PDB entry 8TPK | X-ray diffraction, 3.46 A resolution | chains B and R of the 6 polymer chains in the assembly

== Chain B ==
Protein: DeoR-family transcriptional regulator
Source organism: Caulobacter vibrioides NA1000
Reference sequence: A0A0H3C5Q6 (A0A0H3C5Q6_CAUVN); residue numbers follow UniProt; this construct covers 1-327
Chain sequence (347 residues; each row starts with the number of its first residue; numbers below 1 keep their minus sign (Met-19 is residue -19)):
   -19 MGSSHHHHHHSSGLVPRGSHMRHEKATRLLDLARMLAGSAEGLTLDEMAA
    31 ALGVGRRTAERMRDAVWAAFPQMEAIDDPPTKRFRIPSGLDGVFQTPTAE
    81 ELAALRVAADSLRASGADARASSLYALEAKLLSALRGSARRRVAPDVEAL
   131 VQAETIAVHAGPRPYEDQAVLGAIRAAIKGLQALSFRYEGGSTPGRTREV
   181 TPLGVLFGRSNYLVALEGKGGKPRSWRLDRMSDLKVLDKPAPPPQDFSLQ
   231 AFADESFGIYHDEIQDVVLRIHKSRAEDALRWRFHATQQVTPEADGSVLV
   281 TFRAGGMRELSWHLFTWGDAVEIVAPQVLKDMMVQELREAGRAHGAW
Unresolved in the structure: -19 to 1
Construct notes: initiating methionine (-19); expression tag (-18 to 0)
From the paper describing this entry:
  - binding site for the 3-nt DNA strand: Tyr240
  - mutagenesis - L10E (75-fold), E40A (7-fold), E40K (83-fold), T61A/K62A (1.2 +/- 0.2 uM), V73P/F74P (133.2 +/- 10.4 nM): decreased binding to the 21-nt DNA strand
  - mutagenesis - R37A, R41A: abolished binding to the 21-nt DNA strand
  - mutagenesis - L10E, E40A (7-fold), E40K (83-fold), T61A/K62A (Kd of 1.2 +/- 0.2 uM), V73P/F74P: decreased binding to the 21-nt DNA strand (chain R)
  - mutagenesis - R37A, R41A: abolished binding to the 21-nt DNA strand (chain R)

== Chain R ==
Molecule: 21-nt DNA strand
Sequence (21 nucleotides; row label = number of the first residue in the row):
     1 ATACGACAGTAACTGTCGTAT
Unresolved in the structure: 1

== Interface between chain B and chain R ==
Contacting residue pairs (16):
  Arg2(B) - DA12(R)  phosphate contact
  Arg2(B) - DC13(R)  hydrogen bond to the phosphate
  Arg36(B) - DT2(R)  sugar contact
  Arg37(B) - DC4(R)  base contact
  Arg37(B) - DG5(R)  salt bridge to the phosphate
  Glu40(B) - DT2(R)  phosphate contact
  Glu40(B) - DA3(R)  base contact
  Glu40(B) - DC4(R)  base contact
  Arg41(B) - DA6(R)  base contact
  Arg43(B) - DA3(R)  salt bridge to the phosphate
  Arg43(B) - DC4(R)  salt bridge to the phosphate
  Pro60(B) - DT2(R)  phosphate contact
  Thr61(B) - DT2(R)  phosphate contact
  Lys62(B) - DT2(R)  hydrogen bond to the phosphate
  Lys62(B) - DA3(R)  phosphate contact
  Phe64(B) - DA3(R)  phosphate contact
Interface residues without a listed pair, chain B (12 interface residues in all): Leu25, Asp44

== Overview ==
12 residues of chain B face 7 of chain R across their interface, with 2 hydrogen bonds and 3 salt bridges.
Polar pairs include Arg2(B)-DC13(R), Lys62(B)-DT2(R) and Arg37(B)-DG5(R). From the paper: a binding site for
the 3-nt DNA strand at Tyr240(B); L10E, E40A and E40K of chain B, among others, reduce binding to the 21-nt
DNA strand; 7 substitutions were tested in all.
Chain B is DeoR-family transcriptional regulator (Caulobacter vibrioides NA1000) and chain R is a 21-nt DNA
strand; the structure, P6522 crystal form of C. crescentus DriD-ssDNA-DNA complex, was determined by X-ray
diffraction together with 8TP8 from the same study.
